Entry 4CSF (X-ray diffraction, 2.60 A resolution); this record covers chains S and T of the 9 polymer chains in the assembly.

== Chain S (and T) ==
Protein: Nucleoprotein
Source organism: Toscana virus
Notes: chain T of this document is another copy of the same molecule, construct and numbering; everything in this record applies to it too
UniProtKB: P21701 (NCAP_TOSV); residues 1-253 here = UniProt positions 1-253
Sequence (253 residues; each row starts with the number of its first residue):
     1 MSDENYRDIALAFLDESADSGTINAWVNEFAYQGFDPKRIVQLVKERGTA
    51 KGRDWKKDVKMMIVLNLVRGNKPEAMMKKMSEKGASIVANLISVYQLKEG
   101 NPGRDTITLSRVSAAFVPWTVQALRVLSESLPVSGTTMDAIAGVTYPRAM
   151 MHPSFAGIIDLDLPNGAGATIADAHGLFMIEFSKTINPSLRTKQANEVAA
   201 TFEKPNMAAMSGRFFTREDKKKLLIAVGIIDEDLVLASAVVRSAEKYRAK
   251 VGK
Not modelled in the structure: 1-3, 253 (chain T: 1-2, 253)
Swiss-Prot annotation at these positions:
  - binding site (RNA): Tyr-32, Phe-35, Val-68, Lys-72, Ser-110, Arg-111, Arg-191, Thr-201, Lys-204, Ser-211
  - mutagenesis: Tyr-32 (Y32A: Reduced RNA-binding affinity), Lys-79 (K79A: No effect on RNA-binding affinity), Lys-204 (K204A: No effect on RNA-binding affinity)
From the paper describing this entry:
  - binding site for the 9-nt RNA strand: Tyr-32, Phe-35, Lys-72, Ser-110, Arg-111, Arg-191, Thr-201, Lys-204, Ser-211
  - binding site for the 9-nt RNA strand: Lys-79
  - mutagenesis - Y32A (Kd 1.6 uM), Y32A/K79A (6 uM +/- 2 uM): decreased binding to the 9-nt RNA strand
  - mutagenesis - K79A (220 nM +/- 30 nM), K204A (250 nM +/- 10 nM): unchanged binding to the 9-nt RNA strand
  - self-association interface (contacts with another copy of this molecule); pairs are residue here / residue on that copy: Arg-191/Asp-173 (salt bridge)

== How chain S and chain T interact ==
Contacting residue pairs (55):
  Val-41(S) with Tyr-6(T), hydrophobic; Ile-9(T), hydrophobic
  Gln-42(S) with Tyr-6(T)
  Lys-45(S) with Glu-4(T), salt bridge; Ile-9(T)
  Trp-55(S) with Ile-9(T), hydrophobic
  Lys-56(S) with Phe-13(T); Glu-16(T)
  Lys-57(S) with Trp-26(T)
  Lys-60(S) with Glu-16(T), salt bridge; Ser-17(T), hydrogen bond
  Met-61(S) with Trp-26(T), hydrophobic; Phe-30(T)
  Arg-69(S) with Phe-30(T), hydrogen bond (side chain-backbone); Ala-31(T); Tyr-32(T)
  Lys-78(S) with Gly-103(T); Arg-104(T), hydrogen bond (backbone-backbone)
  Lys-79(S) with Tyr-32(T); Gln-33(T), hydrogen bond (backbone-backbone); Asn-101(T), hydrogen bond (side chain-backbone); Pro-102(T)
  Met-80(S) with Glu-29(T); Phe-30(T); Ala-31(T); Gln-33(T), hydrogen bond (backbone-backbone); Arg-104(T), hydrogen bond (backbone-side chain)
  Ser-81(S) with Glu-29(T), hydrogen bond (side chain-backbone); Gln-33(T); Arg-104(T)
  Glu-82(S) with Arg-104(T), salt bridge
  Lys-83(S) with Glu-29(T), salt bridge
  Gly-84(S) with Glu-29(T); Phe-30(T)
  Ile-87(S) with Glu-29(T); Phe-30(T), hydrophobic
  Ala-115(S) with Ala-10(T)
  Phe-116(S) with Phe-13(T), hydrophobic
  Pro-118(S) with Ala-10(T); Phe-13(T); Leu-14(T)
  Trp-119(S) with Phe-13(T); Ser-17(T), hydrogen bond (side chain-backbone)
  Gln-122(S) with Phe-13(T); Leu-14(T), hydrogen bond (side chain-backbone)
  Leu-127(S) with Val-27(T), hydrophobic
  Phe-214(S) with Tyr-6(T); Arg-7(T); Ala-10(T), hydrophobic
  Phe-215(S) with Leu-11(T), hydrophobic
  Asp-219(S) with Arg-7(T), salt bridge; Leu-11(T)
  Leu-223(S) with Leu-11(T), hydrophobic; Leu-14(T), hydrophobic
  Ala-226(S) with Leu-14(T), hydrophobic
Also at the interface, not in a pair above, chain S (36 interface residues in all): Lys-38, Val-59, Val-64, Leu-65, Val-88, Val-126, Ser-130, Lys-222
Also at the interface, not in a pair above, chain T (27 interface residues in all): Ala-18, Ile-23, Asn-24, Gly-34, Asp-36, Lys-38

== Summary ==
Chain S and chain T form an interface of 36 and 27 residues respectively, with 10 hydrogen bonds and 5 salt
bridges. Polar pairs include Lys-45(S)/Glu-4(T), Lys-60(S)/Glu-16(T) and Glu-82(S)/Arg-104(T). The paper
reports a binding site for the 9-nt RNA strand at Tyr-32(S), Phe-35(S) and Lys-72(S) among others; Y32A and
Y32A/K79A of chain S reduce binding to the 9-nt RNA strand; 4 substitutions were tested in all.
Both chains are Nucleoprotein (Toscana virus). Entry 4CSF (Structural insights into Toscana virus RNA
encapsidation) was determined by X-ray diffraction, deposited together with 4CSG.
